PDB entry 4ZI9 | X-ray diffraction, 1.70 A resolution | chains A and B

[Chain A (and B)]
Name: MCG133388, isoform CRA_t
From: Mus musculus
Notes: chain B of this document is another copy of the same molecule, construct and numbering; everything in this record applies to it too
UniProtKB: Q91XZ0 (Q91XZ0_MOUSE); residues 1-311 here correspond to UniProt positions 29-339 (UniProt number = residue number + 28)
Chain sequence (318 residues; numbered 0 to 317; the number before each row is that of its first residue; numbering starts at 0):
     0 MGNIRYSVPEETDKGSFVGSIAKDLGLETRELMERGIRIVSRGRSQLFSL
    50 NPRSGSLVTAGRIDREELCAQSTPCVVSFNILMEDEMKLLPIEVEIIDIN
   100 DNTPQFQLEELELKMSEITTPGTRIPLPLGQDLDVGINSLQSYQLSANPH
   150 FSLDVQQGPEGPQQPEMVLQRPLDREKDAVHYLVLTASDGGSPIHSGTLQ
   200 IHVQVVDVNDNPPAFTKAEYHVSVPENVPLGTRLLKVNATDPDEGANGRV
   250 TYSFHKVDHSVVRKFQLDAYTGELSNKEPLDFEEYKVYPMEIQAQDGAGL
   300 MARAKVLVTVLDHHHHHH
Not modelled in the structure: 0-1, 311-317
Disulfide bonds: C68-C74
Sequence notes: initiating methionine (0); expression tag (312-317)

[Interface between chain A and chain B]
Residue-residue contacts (46):
  Q106(A) with D257(B); H258(B), hydrogen bond (side chain-backbone); S259(B)
  L107(A) with K255(B)
  M114(A) with G298(B)
  S115(A) with A297(B); G298(B), hydrogen bond (backbone-backbone); L299(B)
  I117(A) with N208(B)
  T118(A) with L299(B)
  R123(A) with R302(B), hydrogen bond (backbone-side chain)
  I124(A) with H254(B)
  P125(A) with H254(B); V256(B), hydrophobic; R302(B)
  L126(A) with K255(B); V256(B)
  P127(A) with K255(B); V256(B)
  L128(A) with V256(B), hydrogen bond (backbone-backbone); D257(B)
  E165(A) with R302(B), salt bridge
  V205(A) with A297(B)
  V207(A) with V207(B), hydrophobic
  N208(A) with I117(B)
  H254(A) with P125(B)
  K255(A) with L107(B); L126(B); P127(B)
  V256(A) with P125(B), hydrophobic; L126(B); P127(B); L128(B), hydrogen bond (backbone-backbone)
  D257(A) with Q106(B), hydrogen bond; L128(B)
  H258(A) with Q106(B)
  S259(A) with Q106(B), hydrogen bond (backbone-side chain)
  A297(A) with S115(B); V205(B)
  G298(A) with M114(B); S115(B), hydrogen bond (backbone-backbone)
  L299(A) with S115(B); T118(B)
  R302(A) with R123(B), hydrogen bond (side chain-backbone); P125(B); E165(B), salt bridge
Other interface residues (no listed pair), chain A (31 interface residues in all): L110, K113, D209, E290, M300
Other interface residues (no listed pair), chain B (31 interface residues in all): L110, K113, I124, D209, E290, M300
The authors on this interface:
  - interface residues, chain A: M300(A)

[Summary]
The chain A/chain B interface involves 31 residues from each chain; the contacts include 9 hydrogen bonds and
2 salt bridges. Polar contacts include E165(A)-R302(B), Q106(A)-H258(B) and R123(A)-R302(B). The paper reports
the interface residue M300(A).
Both chains are MCG133388, isoform CRA_t (Mus musculus). Entry 4ZI9 (Structure of mouse clustered PcdhgA1
EC1-3) was determined by X-ray diffraction together with 4ZI8 from the same study.
